Entry 8HG5 (electron microscopy, 2.90 A resolution); this record covers chains Q and R of the 3 polymer chains in the assembly.

# Chain Q
Molecule: Chlorophyll a-b binding protein, chloroplastic
Organism: Ostreococcus tauri
Reference sequence: A0A090LYE8 (A0A090LYE8_OSTTA); numbering as in UniProt (aligned over 29-253)
Chain sequence (226 residues; each row starts with the number of its first residue):
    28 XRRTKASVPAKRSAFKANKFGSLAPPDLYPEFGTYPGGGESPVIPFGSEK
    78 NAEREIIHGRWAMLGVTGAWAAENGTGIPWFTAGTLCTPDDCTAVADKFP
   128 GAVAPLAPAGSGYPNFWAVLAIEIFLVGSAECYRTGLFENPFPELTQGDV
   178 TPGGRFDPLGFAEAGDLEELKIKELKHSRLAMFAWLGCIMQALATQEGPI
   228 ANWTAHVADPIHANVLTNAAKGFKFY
Construct notes: acetylation (28)
Modified residues: ACE (acetyl group) at position 28; Thr31 (phosphothreonine; TPO)
Cystine bridges: Cys114-Cys119
Metal / ion sites: chlorophyll a Mg (4 sites), coordinated by Glu58, Glu82, Glu201, Gln218; chlorophyll b Mg site 1 near Pro127 (its only coordinating residue here); chlorophyll b Mg site 2 near Leu133 (its only coordinating residue here); chlorophyll b Mg site 3 near Glu150 (its only coordinating residue here); Chlorophyll c2 Mg near Glu158 (its only coordinating residue here)
Ligand contacts:
  - chlorophyll b (CHL), molecule 1: Ile84, Arg87, Trp88, Leu91, Ala157, Tyr160, Arg161, Asn167, Pro168, Phe169, Leu172, Thr173, Gln174, Asp176, Val177, Pro179, Phe183
  - chlorophyll b (CHL), molecule 2: Trp88, Ala110, Gly111, Cys114, Val122, Leu133, Pro141, Val146, Ile149, Glu150, Leu153, Val154
  - chlorophyll b (CHL), molecule 3: Ala98, Asn101, Gly102, Phe126, Pro127, Gly128, Ala129, Val130
  - chlorophyll b (CHL), molecule 4: Trp107, Phe108, Thr109, Gly111, Thr112, Cys114, Thr115, Phe143, Leu147, Glu150
  - chlorophyll b (CHL), molecule 5: Ala131, Pro132, Leu133, Pro135, Gly139, Tyr140, Pro141, Asn142, Val146, Ile149
  - chlorophyll b (CHL), molecule 6: Val242, Leu243, Ala246, Ala247, Phe250
  - chlorophyll a (CLA), molecule 1: Ala51, Pro52, Asp54, Leu55, Pro57, Glu58, Glu196, Ile199, Lys200, Lys203, His204, Leu207
  - chlorophyll a (CLA), molecule 2: Tyr56, Phe59, Gly60, Thr61, Tyr62, Pro63, Gly66, Glu67, Ser68, Pro69, Ile71, Pro72, Phe73, Gly74, Asn78, Ala79, Arg81, Glu82, His85, Arg206, Met209, Phe210, Leu213, Ile216
  - chlorophyll a (CLA), molecule 3: Val70, Phe210, Leu213, Met217
  - chlorophyll a (CLA), molecule 4: Asn78, Arg81, His85, Trp212, Ile216
  - chlorophyll a (CLA), molecule 5: Arg87, Met90, Leu91, Thr178, Pro179, Gly180, Phe183, Asp184, Phe188, Ala189, Leu194, Leu197, Lys198, Lys200, Glu201, His204
  - chlorophyll a (CLA), molecule 6: Trp88, Leu91, Gly92, Thr94, Gly95, Ala98, Ala99, Thr103, Ala110, Leu113, Val122, Lys125, Phe126, Pro127, Leu133
  - chlorophyll a (CLA), molecule 7: Thr94, Trp97, Phe188, Leu197, Lys200, His204, Leu207
  - chlorophyll a (CLA), molecule 8: Phe210, Ala211, Leu213, Gly214, Met217, Gln218, Ala221, Thr222, Asn229, Trp230, Ala232, His233, Ala240, Asn241, Val242, Asn245, Phe250
  - chlorophyll a (CLA), molecule 9: Trp230, His233, Val234, Pro237, Ile238, Asn241, Leu243
  - Prasinoxanthin (IWJ; (3E,5E,7E,9E,11E,13E,15E,17E)-1-[(1S,4S)-2,2-dimethyl-6-methylidene-1,4-bis(oxidanyl)cyclohexyl]-3,7,12,16-tetramethyl-18-[(1R,4R)-2,6,6-trimethyl-4-oxidanyl-cyclohex-2-en-1-yl]octadeca-3,5,7,9,11,13,15,17-octaen-2-one), molecule 1: Leu91, Thr94, Trp97, Ala98, Asn101, Arg182, Phe183, Pro185
  - Prasinoxanthin (IWJ), molecule 2: Met217, Leu220, Ala221, Val242, Leu243, Phe250, Phe252
  - Prasinoxanthin (IWJ), molecule 3: Phe250, Phe252, Tyr253
  - Chlorophyll c2 (KC2): Lys77, Glu80, Arg81, Ile84, His85, Trp88, Val154, Gly155, Glu158, Cys159, Arg161, Thr162, Leu164
  - 9'-cis-neoxanthin (NEX; (1R,3R)-6-{(3E,5E,7E,9E,11E,13E,15E,17E)-18-[(1S,4R,6R)-4-hydroxy-2,2,6-trimethyl-7-oxabicyclo[4.1.0]hept-1-yl]-3,7,12,16-tetramethyloctadeca-1,3,5,7,9,11,13,15,17-nonaenylidene}-1,5,5-trimethylcyclohexane-1,3-diol): Trp88, Phe126, Leu153, Val154, Ser156, Ala157, Tyr160, Pro168, Phe169
  - Q6L ((1S)-3,5,5-trimethyl-4-[(3E,5E,7E,9E,11E,13E,15E,17E)-3,7,12,16-tetramethyl-18-[(1R,4R)-2,6,6-trimethyl-4-oxidanyl-cyclohex-2-en-1-yl]octadeca-3,5,7,9,11,13,15,17-octaenyl]cyclohex-3-en-1-ol), molecule 1: Tyr56, Glu58, Phe59, Gly60, Lys203, Arg206, Leu207, Phe210, Ile238, Asn241, Leu243
  - Q6L, molecule 2: Phe59, Val70, Ala246, Gly249, Phe250, Tyr253
  - Q6L, molecule 3: Phe59, Ser68, Pro69, Val70, Ile71, His85, Trp88, Ala89, Leu91, Gly92, Gly95, Ala96, Trp107, Phe108, Ala110, Met209, Trp212, Leu213
  - Q6L, molecule 4: Arg81, Trp107, Phe108, Trp212, Ile216, Ala219, Leu220
  - Q6L, molecule 5: Met90, Leu91, Val93, Thr94, Trp97, Phe183, Asp184, Pro185, Leu186, Gly187, Phe188, His204, Leu207, Ala208, Ala211, Cys215, Gln218, Pro226, Ile227, Asn229, Trp230
  - Q6L, molecule 6: Thr115, Pro116, Phe143, Trp144, Leu147
What the authors report for this chain:
  - binding site for chlorophyll b: Glu150

# Chain R
Molecule: Chlorophyll a-b binding protein, chloroplastic
Organism: Ostreococcus tauri
Reference sequence: Q3B9U7 (Q3B9U7_OSTTA); residues 1-233 here = UniProt positions 1-233
Chain sequence (233 residues; row label = number of the first residue in the row):
     1 MSALLASSFVSRVAAFKAQKVQNKSVSTTVKADIYPEFGTYPGGGESPII
    51 PFGSEKNAEREVIHGRWAMLGVTGAWAAENGTGIPWFTAGTLCTPDDCTA
   101 VADKFPGAVAPLAPEGSGYPSFWNVLIIEIVLVGAAEAYRTGISDSPFDD
   151 GLTVGDVNPGGRFDPLGLAESGDLEELKIKELKHCRLSMFAWLGCIFQAL
   201 ATQEGPIANWQSHVADPVHSNVLTNAAKGFGFY
Not modelled in the structure: 1-32
Cystine bridges: Cys93-Cys98
Metal / ion sites: chlorophyll a Mg (4 sites), coordinated by Glu37, Glu61, Glu181, Gln198; chlorophyll b Mg site 1 near Pro106 (its only coordinating residue here); chlorophyll b Mg site 2 near Leu112 (its only coordinating residue here); Chlorophyll c2 Mg near Glu137 (its only coordinating residue here)
Ligand contacts:
  - chlorophyll b (CHL), molecule 1: Ile63, Arg66, Trp67, Ala136, Tyr139, Arg140, Ser146, Pro147, Phe148, Leu152, Thr153, Val154, Asp156, Val157, Pro159, Phe163
  - chlorophyll b (CHL), molecule 2: Trp67, Ala89, Gly90, Cys93, Cys98, Val101, Val125, Ile128, Glu129, Leu132, Val133
  - chlorophyll b (CHL), molecule 3: Ala77, Asn80, Gly81, Phe105, Pro106, Gly107, Ala108, Val109
  - chlorophyll b (CHL), molecule 4: Trp86, Phe87, Thr88, Ala89, Gly90, Thr91, Cys93, Phe122, Leu126
  - chlorophyll b (CHL), molecule 5: Ala108, Ala110, Pro111, Leu112, Ala113, Pro114, Tyr119, Pro120, Ser121, Asn124, Val125
  - chlorophyll b (CHL), molecule 6: Val222, Leu223, Thr224, Ala226, Ala227, Phe230
  - chlorophyll a (CLA), molecule 1: Ile34, Pro36, Glu37, Ile179, Lys180, Lys183, His184, Leu187
  - chlorophyll a (CLA), molecule 2: Tyr35, Gly39, Thr40, Tyr41, Pro42, Gly45, Glu46, Ser47, Pro48, Ile50, Pro51, Phe52, Asn57, Ala58, Arg60, Glu61, His64, Arg186, Met189, Phe190, Leu193, Ile196, Phe197
  - chlorophyll a (CLA), molecule 3: Asn57, Arg60, His64, Trp192, Ile196
  - chlorophyll a (CLA), molecule 4: Arg66, Met69, Leu70, Asn158, Pro159, Gly160, Phe163, Asp164, Leu168, Ala169, Leu174, Leu177, Lys178, Lys180, Glu181, His184
  - chlorophyll a (CLA), molecule 5: Trp67, Leu70, Gly71, Thr73, Gly74, Ala77, Ala78, Thr82, Ile84, Ala89, Leu92, Val101, Lys104, Phe105, Pro106, Leu112
  - chlorophyll a (CLA), molecule 6: Trp76, Leu177, Lys180, His184, Leu187
  - chlorophyll a (CLA), molecule 7: Leu187, Phe190, Ala191, Gly194, Phe197, Gln198, Ala201, Thr202, Asn209, Trp210, Ser212, His213, Ser220, Asn221, Val222, Asn225, Phe230
  - chlorophyll a (CLA), molecule 8: Trp210, His213, Pro217, Val218, Asn221, Val222, Leu223
  - Prasinoxanthin (IWJ; (3E,5E,7E,9E,11E,13E,15E,17E)-1-[(1S,4S)-2,2-dimethyl-6-methylidene-1,4-bis(oxidanyl)cyclohexyl]-3,7,12,16-tetramethyl-18-[(1R,4R)-2,6,6-trimethyl-4-oxidanyl-cyclohex-2-en-1-yl]octadeca-3,5,7,9,11,13,15,17-octaen-2-one), molecule 1: Thr73, Trp76, Ala77, Asn80, Phe148, Arg162, Phe163, Pro165
  - Prasinoxanthin (IWJ), molecule 2: Phe197, Leu200, Ala201, Val222, Leu223, Phe230, Phe232
  - Prasinoxanthin (IWJ), molecule 3: Phe197, Phe232, Tyr233
  - Chlorophyll c2 (KC2): Lys56, Glu59, Arg60, Ile63, His64, Trp67, Val133, Glu137, Arg140, Thr141, Ile143
  - 9'-cis-neoxanthin (NEX; (1R,3R)-6-{(3E,5E,7E,9E,11E,13E,15E,17E)-18-[(1S,4R,6R)-4-hydroxy-2,2,6-trimethyl-7-oxabicyclo[4.1.0]hept-1-yl]-3,7,12,16-tetramethyloctadeca-1,3,5,7,9,11,13,15,17-nonaenylidene}-1,5,5-trimethylcyclohexane-1,3-diol): Trp67, Phe105, Leu132, Ala135, Ala136, Tyr139, Pro147
  - Q6L ((1S)-3,5,5-trimethyl-4-[(3E,5E,7E,9E,11E,13E,15E,17E)-3,7,12,16-tetramethyl-18-[(1R,4R)-2,6,6-trimethyl-4-oxidanyl-cyclohex-2-en-1-yl]octadeca-3,5,7,9,11,13,15,17-octaenyl]cyclohex-3-en-1-ol), molecule 1: Tyr35, Glu37, Phe38, Gly39, Lys183, Arg186, Leu187, Phe190, Pro217, Val218, Asn221, Leu223, Thr224
  - Q6L, molecule 2: Phe38, Ile49, Ala226, Phe230, Tyr233
  - Q6L, molecule 3: Ser47, Pro48, Ile49, Ile50, His64, Trp67, Ala68, Leu70, Gly71, Gly74, Ala75, Trp86, Ala89, Met189, Phe190, Trp192, Leu193
  - Q6L, molecule 4: Met69, Leu70, Val72, Thr73, Phe163, Asp164, Pro165, Leu166, Leu168, His184, Leu187, Ser188, Ala191, Cys195, Gln198, Pro206, Ile207, Asn209, Trp210
  - Q6L, molecule 5: Trp86, Phe87, Thr88, Trp192, Ile196, Ala199, Leu200
  - Q6L, molecule 6: Pro95, Phe122, Trp123, Leu126
What the authors report for this chain:
  - binding site for chlorophyll b: Glu129

# Interface between chain Q and chain R
Contacting residue pairs - 10 pairs, chain Q then chain R:
  Gly74(Q) with Pro51(R)
  Ser75(Q) with Pro48(R), hydrogen bond (side chain-backbone)
  Arg81(Q) with Pro48(R); Ile49(R)
  Thr112(Q) with Ala227(R)
  Pro116(Q) with Val218(R), hydrophobic
  Leu220(Q) with Tyr233(R), hydrogen bond (backbone-side chain)
  Gln223(Q) with Tyr233(R)
  Phe252(Q) with Phe232(R); Tyr233(R)
Interface residues without a listed pair, chain Q (11 interface residues in all): Asp117, Trp144, Ala219
Interface residues without a listed pair, chain R (8 interface residues in all): His219

# In short
11 residues of chain Q and 8 residues of chain R are in contact; the contacts include 2 hydrogen bonds. Among
the polar pairs are Ser75(Q)-Pro48(R) and Leu220(Q)-Tyr233(R). From the paper: a binding site for chlorophyll
b at Glu150(Q) and Glu129(R).
Here chain Q is Chlorophyll a-b binding protein, chloroplastic and chain R is Chlorophyll a-b binding protein,
chloroplastic, both from Ostreococcus tauri. Entry 8HG5 (Cryo-EM structure of the prasinophyte-specific
light-harvesting complex (Lhcp)from Ostreococcus tauri) was determined by electron microscopy (same
publication as 8HG3 and 8HG6).
